8DYX - chains I and H of the 23 polymer chains in the assembly; structure by electron microscopy, 3.00 A resolution.

== Chain I ==
Molecule: Circumsporozoite protein
Organism: Plasmodium falciparum
Amino-acid sequence (278 residues; each row starts with the number of its first residue):
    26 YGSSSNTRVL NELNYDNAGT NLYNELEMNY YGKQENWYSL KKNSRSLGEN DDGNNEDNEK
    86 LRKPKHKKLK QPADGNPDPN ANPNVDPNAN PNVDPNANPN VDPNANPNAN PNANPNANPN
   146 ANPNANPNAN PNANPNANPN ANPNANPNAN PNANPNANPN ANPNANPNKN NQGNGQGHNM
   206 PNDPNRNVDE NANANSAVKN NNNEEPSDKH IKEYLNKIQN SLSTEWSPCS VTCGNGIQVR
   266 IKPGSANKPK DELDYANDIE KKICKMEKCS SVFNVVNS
Unresolved in the structure: 26-102, 193-303

== Chain H ==
Molecule: 311 heavy chain
Organism: Homo sapiens
Amino-acid sequence (225 residues; each row starts with the number of its first residue; a row labelled like 82A-82C holds insertion residues (82A, then the next letters in order)):
     1 QVQLVESGGG VVPPGRSLRL SCATSGFTFS NYGMHWVRQA PGKGLEWVAI IW
   52A Y
    53 DGSRNFYAAS VEGRFTISRD NSKNTLYLQM
82A-82C NSL
    83 RVEDTAVYYC ARAAYYDT
100A-100D SGYG
   101 DYWGQGTLVT VSSASTKGPS VFPLAPSSKS TSGGTAALGC LVKDYFPEPV TVSWNSGALT
   161 SGVHTFPAVL QSSGLYSLSS VVTVPSSSLG TQTYICNVNH KPSNTKVDKK VEPKSCD
Unresolved in the structure: 114-217
Disulfide bonds: Cys22-Cys92

== Chain I / chain H interface ==
Contacting residue pairs (23; chain I residue first):
  Ala142(I) - Arg56(H)
  Ala142(I) - Phe58(H)  hydrophobic
  Asn143(I) - Phe58(H)
  Pro144(I) - Phe58(H)  hydrophobic
  Asn145(I) - Tyr97(H)
  Asn145(I) - Thr100(H)  hydrogen bond (side chain-backbone)
  Asn145(I) - Ser100A(H)
  Ala146(I) - Tyr97(H)
  Asn147(I) - Trp52(H)
  Asn147(I) - Tyr97(H)
  Pro148(I) - Gly33(H)
  Pro148(I) - Ile50(H)  hydrophobic
  Pro148(I) - Trp52(H)
  Pro148(I) - Tyr52A(H)  hydrogen bond (backbone-backbone)
  Pro148(I) - Ala95(H)  hydrophobic
  Asn149(I) - Asn31(H)
  Asn149(I) - Tyr32(H)
  Asn149(I) - Gly33(H)  hydrogen bond (side chain-backbone)
  Asn149(I) - Tyr52A(H)
  Asn149(I) - Ala95(H)
  Asn149(I) - Ala96(H)
  Ala150(I) - Asn31(H)  hydrogen bond (backbone-backbone)
  Ala150(I) - Tyr52A(H)
Interface residues without a listed pair, chain H (14 interface residues in all): Gly100B
Interface features reported in the paper:
  - epitope / paratope residues, chain H: Trp52(H)

== In short ==
9 residues of chain I face 14 of chain H across their interface, with 4 hydrogen bonds. Polar pairs include
Asn145(I)-Thr100(H), Asn149(I)-Gly33(H) and Pro148(I)-Tyr52A(H). From the paper: the epitope/paratope residue
Trp52(H).
Here chain I is Circumsporozoite protein (Plasmodium falciparum) and chain H is 311 heavy chain (Homo
sapiens). Entry 8DYX (Cryo-EM structure of 311 Fab in complex with recombinant shortened Plasmodium falciparum
circumsporozoite protein (rsCSP)) was determined by electron microscopy, deposited together with 8DYW, 8DYY,
8DZ4 and 8EKF.
